8AAC - chains BC and QC of the 180 polymer chains in the assembly; structure by electron microscopy, 3.70 A resolution.

# Chain BC (and QC)
Name: C protein
Source organism: African cichlid nackednavirus
Notes: chain QC of this document is another copy of the same molecule, construct and numbering; everything in this record applies to it too
Reference sequence: A0A3S9H6T3 (A0A3S9H6T3_9VIRU); residues 2-174 here = UniProt positions 2-174
Sequence (175 residues; each row starts with the number of its first residue; note: 1 number in that range is skipped by the numbering (no residue carries it; nothing is unmodelled there); numbers below 1 keep their minus sign (Met-1 is residue -1)):
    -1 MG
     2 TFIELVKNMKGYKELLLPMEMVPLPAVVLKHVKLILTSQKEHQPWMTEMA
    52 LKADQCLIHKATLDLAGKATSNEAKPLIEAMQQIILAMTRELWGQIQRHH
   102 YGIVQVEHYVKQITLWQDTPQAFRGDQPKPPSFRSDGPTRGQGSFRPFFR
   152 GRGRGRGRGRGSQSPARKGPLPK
Not modelled in the structure: -1, 66-73, 136-174
Construct notes: initiating methionine (-1); expression tag (0)

# Chain BC / chain QC interface
Residue-residue contacts (36; chain BC residue first):
  Gly0(BC) - Asp55(QC)
  Phe3(BC) - Val33(QC)  hydrophobic
  Phe3(BC) - Lys34(QC)
  Phe3(BC) - Ala51(QC)  hydrophobic
  Phe3(BC) - Ala54(QC)  hydrophobic
  Phe3(BC) - Leu58(QC)  hydrophobic
  Ile4(BC) - Leu52(QC)  hydrophobic
  Val7(BC) - His43(QC)
  Val7(BC) - Thr48(QC)
  Met10(BC) - Lys41(QC)
  Met10(BC) - Glu42(QC)
  Met10(BC) - His43(QC)
  Gly12(BC) - His43(QC)  hydrogen bond (backbone-side chain)
  Lys34(BC) - Phe3(QC)
  Lys41(BC) - Met10(QC)
  Glu42(BC) - Met10(QC)
  His43(BC) - Val7(QC)
  His43(BC) - Met10(QC)
  His43(BC) - Gly12(QC)  hydrogen bond (side chain-backbone)
  Thr48(BC) - Val7(QC)
  Ala51(BC) - Phe3(QC)
  Ala51(BC) - Val7(QC)  hydrophobic
  Leu52(BC) - Ile4(QC)  hydrophobic
  Lys53(BC) - Glu49(QC)  salt bridge
  Asp55(BC) - Gly0(QC)
  Asp55(BC) - Phe3(QC)
  Asp55(BC) - Ile4(QC)
  Gln56(BC) - Glu92(QC)
  Leu58(BC) - Phe3(QC)  hydrophobic
  His60(BC) - Ile85(QC)
  Glu74(BC) - Glu74(QC)
  Ile79(BC) - Leu78(QC)  hydrophobic
  Met82(BC) - Met82(QC)  hydrophobic
  Ile85(BC) - His60(QC)
  Glu92(BC) - Leu52(QC)
  Gln96(BC) - Glu49(QC)
Also at the interface, not in a pair above, chain BC (33 interface residues in all): Thr2, Tyr13, Leu16, Glu49, Ala54, Thr63, Leu78, Ala81, Arg99
Also at the interface, not in a pair above, chain QC (37 interface residues in all): Thr2, Tyr13, Leu16, Leu30, Leu37, Gln40, Lys53, Gln56, Thr63, Ile79, Ala81, Gln96, Arg99

# Overview
The interface between chain BC and chain QC involves 33 residues on one side and 37 on the other, with 2
hydrogen bonds and 1 salt bridge. Polar contacts include Lys53(BC)-Glu49(QC) and Gly12(BC)-His43(QC).
Chain BC and chain QC are both C protein (African cichlid nackednavirus); the structure, African cichlid
nackednavirus capsid at pH 7.5, was determined by electron microscopy, deposited together with 8C0O.
